9IMO - chains C and D of the 6 polymer chains in the assembly; structure by X-ray diffraction, 2.75 A resolution.

== Chain C ==
Molecule: Tubulin alpha-1B chain
From: Sus scrofa
Notes: EC 3.6.5.-
Reference sequence: Q2XVP4 (TBA1B_PIG); residues 1-451 here = UniProt positions 1-451
Chain sequence (451 residues; numbered 1 to 451; the number before each row is that of its first residue):
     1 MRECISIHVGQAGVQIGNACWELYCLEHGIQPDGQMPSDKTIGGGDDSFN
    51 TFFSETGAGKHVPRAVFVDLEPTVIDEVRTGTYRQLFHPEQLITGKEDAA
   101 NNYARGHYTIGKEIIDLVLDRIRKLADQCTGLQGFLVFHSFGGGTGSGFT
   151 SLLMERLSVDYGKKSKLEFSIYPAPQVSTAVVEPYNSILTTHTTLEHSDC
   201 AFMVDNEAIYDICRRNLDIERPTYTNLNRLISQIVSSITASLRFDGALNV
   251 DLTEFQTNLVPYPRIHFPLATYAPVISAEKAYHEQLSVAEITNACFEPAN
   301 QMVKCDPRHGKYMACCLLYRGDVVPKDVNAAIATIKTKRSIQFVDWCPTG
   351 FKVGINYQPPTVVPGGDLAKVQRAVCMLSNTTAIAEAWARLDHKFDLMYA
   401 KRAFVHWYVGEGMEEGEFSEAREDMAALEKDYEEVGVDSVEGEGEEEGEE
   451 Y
Unresolved in the structure: 441-451
Ion coordination: Ca2+ near Y282 (its only coordinating residue here)
Small-molecule neighbours: GTP (guanosine-5'-triphosphate): G10, Q11, A12, Q15, I16, D69, D98, A99, A100, N101, S140, G142, G143, G144, T145, G146, I171, P173, V177, S178, T179, E183, N206, Y224, L227, N228, I231
Swiss-Prot annotation at these positions:
  - motif: M1 to C4 (MREC motif)
  - active site: E254
  - binding site (GTP): G10, Q11, A12, Q15, E71, A99, S140, G143, G144, T145, G146, T179, E183, N206, Y224, N228, L252
  - binding site (Mg(2+)): E71
  - site: Y451 (Involved in polymerization)
  - modified residue: K40 (N6,N6,N6-trimethyllysine), S48 (Phosphoserine), S232 (Phosphoserine), Y282 (3'-nitrotyrosine), R339 (Omega-N-methylarginine), S439 (Phosphoserine), E443 (5-glutamyl polyglutamate), E445 (5-glutamyl polyglutamate), Y451 (3'-nitrotyrosine)
  - cross-link (Glycyl lysine isopeptide (Lys-Gly)): K326 (interchain with G-Cter in ubiquitin), K370 (interchain with G-Cter in ubiquitin)

== Chain D ==
Molecule: Tubulin beta chain
From: Sus scrofa
Reference sequence: P02554 (TBB_PIG); the author numbering skips numbers that UniProt does not, so the offset changes along the chain: 1-358 = UniProt 1-358; 367-439 = UniProt 359-431
Chain sequence (431 residues; each row starts with the number of its first residue; note: 8 numbers in that range are skipped by the numbering (no residue carries them; nothing is unmodelled there)):
     1 MREIVHIQAGQCGNQIGAKFWEVISDEHGIDPTGSYHGDSDLQLERINVY
    51 YNEAAGNKYVPRAILVDLEPGTMDSVRSGPFGQIFRPDNFVFGQSGAGNN
   101 WAKGHYTEGAELVDSVLDVVRKESESCDCLQGFQLTHSLGGGTGSGMGTL
   151 LISKIREEYPDRIMNTFSVVPSPKVSDTVVEPYNATLSVHQLVENTDETY
   201 CIDNEALYDICFRTLKLTTPTYGDLNHLVSATMSGVTTCLRFPGQLNADL
   251 RKLAVNMVPFPRLHFFMPGFAPLTSRGSQQYRALTVPELTQQMFDAKNMM
   301 AACDPRHGRYLTVAAVFRGRMSMKEVDEQMLNVQNKNSSYFVEWIPNNVK
   351 TAVCDIPP
   367 RGLKMSATFIGNSTAIQELFKRISEQFTAMFRRKAFLHWYTGEGMDEMEF
   417 TEAESNMNDLVSEYQQYQDATAD
Unresolved in the structure: 274-283
Small-molecule neighbours:
  - A1L2T (N4-(1,3-benzodioxol-5-ylmethyl)-6-(1H-indol-4-yl)pyrimidine-2,4-diamine): I4, Y50, Q134, N165, F167, E198, Y200, V236, T237, C239, L240, L246, L250, L253, A254, N256, M257, F266, A314, V316, K350, A352, I376
  - GDP (guanosine-5'-diphosphate): G10, Q11, C12, Q15, I16, D67, N99, S138, G140, G141, G142, T143, G144, V169, P171, V175, S176, N204, L207, Y222, L225, N226
Swiss-Prot annotation at these positions:
  - motif: M1 to I4 (MREI motif)
  - binding site (GTP): Q11, E69, S138, G142, T143, G144, N204, N226
  - binding site (Mg(2+)): E69
  - modified residue: S40 (Phosphoserine), K58 (N6-acetyllysine), S172 (Phosphoserine), T285 (Phosphothreonine), T290 (Phosphothreonine), R318 (Omega-N-methylarginine)
  - cross-link (Glycyl lysine isopeptide (Lys-Gly)): K58 (interchain with G-Cter in ubiquitin), K324 (interchain with G-Cter in ubiquitin)

== Interface between chain C and chain D ==
Pairs across the interface (51):
  Q11(C) with N247(D), hydrogen bond
  E71(C) with R2(D), salt bridge; N247(D), hydrogen bond
  T73(C) with R46(D); N247(D), hydrogen bond
  V74(C) with N247(D)
  K96(C) with D128(D), salt bridge; C129(D)
  E97(C) with R162(D), salt bridge; R251(D), salt bridge
  D98(C) with R2(D), salt bridge; D249(D); K252(D), salt bridge
  A100(C) with R251(D); K252(D); V255(D)
  N101(C) with K252(D); N256(D)
  R105(C) with R251(D)
  P175(C) with N347(D)
  A180(C) with N256(D)
  V181(C) with N256(D); P346(D); N347(D); N348(D)
  K394(C) with P346(D); N347(D)
  L397(C) with E343(D); W344(D); P346(D), hydrophobic; A438(D), hydrophobic
  M398(C) with W344(D), hydrogen bond (backbone-backbone); P346(D)
  K401(C) with F260(D); W344(D); A436(D); T437(D), hydrogen bond (side chain-backbone)
  R402(C) with F260(D)
  A403(C) with P259(D); F260(D), hydrophobic
  F404(C) with V255(D); N256(D); V258(D); P259(D), hydrogen bond (backbone-backbone); I345(D), hydrophobic
  H406(C) with V258(D), hydrogen bond (side chain-backbone); P259(D); P261(D)
  W407(C) with A254(D); V255(D), hydrophobic; V258(D), hydrogen bond (side chain-backbone)
Also at the interface, not in a pair above, chain C (28 interface residues in all): P72, D76, V182, Y210, E220, Y224
Also at the interface, not in a pair above, chain D (32 interface residues in all): M1, D197, Q245, T312, K324, D327, Y433

== Summary ==
Chain C and chain D form an interface of 28 and 32 residues respectively, with 8 hydrogen bonds and 6 salt
bridges. Polar contacts include E71(C)-R2(D), K96(C)-D128(D) and E97(C)-R162(D). Ligands of chain C: GTP.
Chain D binds compound A1L2T and GDP.
Here chain C is Tubulin alpha-1B chain and chain D is Tubulin beta chain, both from Sus scrofa. Entry 9IMO
(Crystal structure of Tubulin-RB3-TTL-Y12) was determined by X-ray diffraction, deposited together with 9IM5.
